Entry 8WEO (X-ray diffraction, 1.50 A resolution); this record covers chains B and C.

[Chain B]
Molecule: Fragilysin
From: Bacteroides fragilis
Notes: EC 3.4.24.74
Reference sequence: P54355 (ENTM_BACFG); residues 212-397 here correspond to UniProt positions 220-405 (UniProt number = residue number + 8)
Sequence (186 residues; row label = number of the first residue in the row):
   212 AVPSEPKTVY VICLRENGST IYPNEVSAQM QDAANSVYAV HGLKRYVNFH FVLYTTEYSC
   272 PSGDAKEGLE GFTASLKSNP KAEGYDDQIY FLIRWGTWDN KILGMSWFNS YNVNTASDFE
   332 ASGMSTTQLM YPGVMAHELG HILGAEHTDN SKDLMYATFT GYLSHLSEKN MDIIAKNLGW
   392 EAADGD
Metal / ion sites: Zn2+: His-348, His-352, His-358 (shared with Glu-125(C) of chain C)
Curated features (UniProtKB/Swiss-Prot):
  - active site: Glu-349
  - binding site (Zn(2+)): His-348, His-352, His-358

[Chain C]
Molecule: NB243
From: Vicugna pacos
Sequence (126 residues; each row starts with the number of its first residue):
    23 QVQLQESGGG LVQAGGSLRL SCVASGIIES INTFGWYRQA PGKQRELVAD ISRWGSTNYA
    83 DSVRDRFTIS RDNAKTTLYL QMNSLKPEDT AVYYCHAETI GYESGAHDYW GQGTQVTVSS
   143 HHHHHH
Disulfides: Cys-44/Cys-117
Metal / ion sites: Zn2+: Glu-125 (shared with His-348(B), His-352(B), His-358(B) of chain B)

[How chain B and chain C interact]
Pairs across the interface - 43 pairs, chain B then chain C:
  Asn-311(B) with Ser-126(C), hydrogen bond (side chain-backbone); Gly-127(C); Ala-128(C), hydrogen bond (backbone-backbone)
  Lys-312(B) with Glu-120(C), salt bridge; Ile-122(C); Gly-127(C)
  Ile-313(B) with Tyr-124(C); Glu-125(C); Ser-126(C); Gly-127(C)
  Leu-314(B) with Ile-122(C), hydrophobic; Tyr-124(C), hydrogen bond (backbone-backbone)
  Gly-315(B) with Tyr-124(C), hydrogen bond (backbone-backbone); Glu-125(C)
  Met-316(B) with Glu-125(C)
  Met-341(B) with Trp-76(C), hydrogen bond (backbone-side chain)
  Tyr-342(B) with Ile-122(C), hydrophobic
  Pro-343(B) with Trp-76(C), hydrophobic
  His-348(B) with Tyr-124(C); Glu-125(C), salt bridge
  Glu-349(B) with Tyr-124(C); Glu-125(C)
  His-352(B) with Glu-125(C), salt bridge
  His-358(B) with Glu-125(C), salt bridge
  Ser-362(B) with Ile-49(C); Glu-51(C), hydrogen bond
  Lys-363(B) with Glu-51(C), salt bridge
  Leu-365(B) with Tyr-124(C)
  Tyr-367(B) with Gln-23(C), hydrogen bond; Tyr-124(C)
  Ala-368(B) with Gly-123(C); Tyr-124(C), hydrogen bond (backbone-backbone)
  Thr-369(B) with Gln-23(C), hydrogen bond; Ser-52(C); Ile-122(C); Tyr-124(C)
  Phe-370(B) with Asn-54(C); Arg-75(C), hydrogen bond (backbone-side chain); Ile-122(C), hydrogen bond (backbone-backbone); Tyr-124(C), hydrophobic
  Thr-371(B) with Glu-51(C); Arg-75(C), hydrogen bond (backbone-side chain); Tyr-124(C)
Interface residues without a listed pair, chain B (25 interface residues in all): Gly-344, Val-345, Gly-372, Tyr-373
Interface residues without a listed pair, chain C (16 interface residues in all): Thr-121

[Summary]
25 residues of chain B face 16 of chain C across their interface, with 12 hydrogen bonds and 5 salt bridges.
Polar contacts include Lys-312(B)/Glu-120(C), His-348(B)/Glu-125(C) and His-352(B)/Glu-125(C). UniProt lists
active-site residue Glu-349(B) and 3 Zn2+-binding residues on chain B.
Here chain B is Fragilysin (Bacteroides fragilis) and chain C is NB243 (Vicugna pacos). Entry 8WEO
(Bacteroides fragilis toxin in complex with neutralization nanobody) was determined by X-ray diffraction.
